Entry 8J6D (electron microscopy, 3.10 A resolution); this record covers chains B and H of the 6 polymer chains in the assembly.

Chain B:
Name: Guanine nucleotide-binding protein G(I)/G(S)/G(T) subunit beta-1
From: Homo sapiens
UniProt: P62873 (GBB1_HUMAN); residues 2-340 here = UniProt positions 2-340
Amino-acid sequence (350 residues; each row starts with the number of its first residue; numbers below 1 keep their minus sign (Met-9 is residue -9)):
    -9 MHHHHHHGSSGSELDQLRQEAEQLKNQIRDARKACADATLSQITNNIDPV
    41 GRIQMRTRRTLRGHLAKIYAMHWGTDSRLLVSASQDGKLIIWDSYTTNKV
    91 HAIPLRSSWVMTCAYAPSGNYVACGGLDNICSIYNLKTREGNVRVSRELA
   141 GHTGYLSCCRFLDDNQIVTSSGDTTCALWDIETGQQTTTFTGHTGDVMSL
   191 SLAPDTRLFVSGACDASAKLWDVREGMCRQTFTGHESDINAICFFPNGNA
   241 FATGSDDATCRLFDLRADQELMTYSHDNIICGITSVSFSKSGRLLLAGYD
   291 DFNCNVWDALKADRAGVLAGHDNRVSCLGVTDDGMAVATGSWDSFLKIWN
Not modelled in the structure: -9 to 3
Construct notes: initiating methionine (-9); expression tag (-8 to 1)
Curated features (UniProtKB/Swiss-Prot):
  - modified residue: Ser2 (N-acetylserine), His266 (Phosphohistidine)
  - natural variant: Leu30 (L30F: In MRD42; uncertain significance), Arg52 (R52G: In MRD42), Gly64 (G64V: In MRD42), Asp76 (D76E: In MRD42; D76G: In MRD42), Gly77 (G77S: In MRD42), Lys78 (K78R: In MRD42), Ile80 (I80N: In MRD42; I80T: In MRD42), His91 (H91R: In MRD42; uncertain significance), Ala92 (A92T: In MRD42), Pro94 (P94S: In MRD42), Leu95 (L95P: In MRD42), Arg96 (R96L: In MRD42), 5 further natural variant entries in UniProt

Chain H:
Name: Antibody fragment - ScFv16
From: Mus musculus
Notes: antibody fragment or engineered binder
Amino-acid sequence (248 residues; each row starts with the number of its first residue):
     1 DVQLVESGGGLVQPGGSRKLSCSASGFAFSSFGMHWVRQAPEKGLEWVAY
    51 ISSGSGTIYYADTVKGRFTISRDDPKNTLFLQMTSLRSEDTAMYYCVRSI
   101 YYYGSSPFDFWGQGTTLTVSSGGGGSGGGGSGGGGSDIVMTQATSSVPVT
   151 PGESVSISCRSSKSLLHSNGNTYLYWFLQRPGQSPQLLIYRMSNLASGVP
   201 DRFSGSGSGTAFTLTISRLEAEDVGVYYCMQHLEYPLTFGAGTKLELK
Not modelled in the structure: 121-134, 248
Disulfide bonds: Cys22-Cys96, Cys159-Cys229

Interface between chain B and chain H:
Residue-residue contacts (14):
  Arg68(B) with Tyr103(H)
  Leu69(B) with Tyr103(H), hydrophobic
  Val90(B) with Tyr102(H), hydrophobic
  His91(B) with Tyr102(H)
  Arg129(B) with Val2(H); Arg98(H), hydrogen bond (backbone-side chain); Asp109(H); Phe110(H); Ser197(H), hydrogen bond
  Glu130(B) with Gly26(H); Phe27(H); Ala28(H), hydrogen bond (backbone-backbone); Phe32(H)
  Gly131(B) with Phe32(H)
Interface residues without a listed pair, chain B (10 interface residues in all): Asp66, Leu126, Asn132

Overview:
10 residues of chain B and 11 residues of chain H are in contact; the contacts include 3 hydrogen bonds. Polar
contacts include Arg129(B)-Arg98(H), Arg129(B)-Ser197(H) and Glu130(B)-Ala28(H).
Here chain B is Guanine nucleotide-binding protein G(I)/G(S)/G(T) subunit beta-1 (Homo sapiens) and chain H is
Antibody fragment - ScFv16 (Mus musculus). Entry 8J6D (Structure of EP141-C3aR-Go complex) was determined by
electron microscopy, deposited together with 8HPT, 8HQC, 8I95, 8I97, 8I9A, 8I9L and 3 further entries.
